1YY8 - chains A and B; structure by X-ray diffraction, 2.00 A resolution.

Chain A:
Name: Cetuximab Fab Light chain
From: Mus musculus, Homo sapiens
Notes: antibody fragment or engineered binder
Amino-acid sequence (213 residues; numbered 1 to 213; the number before each row is that of its first residue):
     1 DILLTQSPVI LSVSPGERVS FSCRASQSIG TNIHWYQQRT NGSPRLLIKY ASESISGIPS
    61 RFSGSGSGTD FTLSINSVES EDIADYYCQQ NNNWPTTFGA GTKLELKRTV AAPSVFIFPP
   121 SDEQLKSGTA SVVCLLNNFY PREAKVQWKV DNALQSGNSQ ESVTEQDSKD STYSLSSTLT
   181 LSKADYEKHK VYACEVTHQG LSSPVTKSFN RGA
Disulfide bonds: C23-C88, C134-C194

Chain B:
Name: Cetuximab Fab Heavy chain
From: Mus musculus, Homo sapiens
Notes: antibody fragment or engineered binder
Amino-acid sequence (221 residues; row label = number of the first residue in the row):
     1 QVQLKQSGPG LVQPSQSLSI TCTVSGFSLT NYGVHWVRQS PGKGLEWLGV IWSGGNTDYN
    61 TPFTSRLSIN KDNSKSQVFF KMNSLQSNDT AIYYCARALT YYDYEFAYWG QGTLVTVSAA
   121 STKGPSVFPL APSSKSTSGG TAALGCLVKD YFPEPVTVSW NSGALTSGVH TFPAVLQSSG
   181 LYSLSSVVTV PSSSLGTQTY ICNVNHKPSN TKVDKRVEPK S
Disulfide bonds: C22-C95, C146-C202

Chain A / chain B interface:
Residue-residue contacts (67; chain A residue first):
  H34(A) - E105(B)
  Y36(A) - Y104(B)
  Y36(A) - E105(B)
  Y36(A) - F106(B)  hydrogen bond (side chain-backbone)
  Y36(A) - W109(B)  hydrophobic
  Q38(A) - Q39(B)  hydrogen bond
  Q38(A) - Y94(B)  hydrogen bond
  G42(A) - Y94(B)
  S43(A) - Y94(B)
  S43(A) - W109(B)
  S43(A) - G110(B)  hydrogen bond (side chain-backbone)
  S43(A) - Q111(B)
  P44(A) - W109(B)
  L46(A) - F106(B)
  L46(A) - A107(B)  hydrophobic
  K49(A) - L99(B)
  Y50(A) - D103(B)  hydrogen bond
  Y87(A) - Q39(B)  hydrogen bond
  Y87(A) - K43(B)  hydrogen bond (side chain-backbone)
  Y87(A) - L45(B)  hydrophobic
  Q89(A) - Y104(B)  hydrogen bond (side chain-backbone)
  Q89(A) - F106(B)
  N91(A) - Y104(B)
  W94(A) - W47(B)
  W94(A) - Y59(B)
  W94(A) - N60(B)
  W94(A) - T61(B)
  P95(A) - N60(B)
  T96(A) - W47(B)
  F98(A) - L45(B)
  F116(A) - S136(B)
  F116(A) - S138(B)
  F116(A) - T141(B)
  F116(A) - A143(B)  hydrophobic
  F118(A) - L130(B)
  F118(A) - A131(B)
  F118(A) - A143(B)
  S121(A) - F128(B)
  S121(A) - P129(B)
  D122(A) - K220(B)  salt bridge
  E123(A) - V127(B)
  E123(A) - F128(B)
  E123(A) - K215(B)  salt bridge
  Q124(A) - F128(B)
  Q124(A) - K149(B)
  S131(A) - L147(B)
  S131(A) - K149(B)
  V133(A) - L130(B)  hydrophobic
  L135(A) - A143(B)  hydrophobic
  L135(A) - F172(B)  hydrophobic
  N137(A) - H170(B)
  N137(A) - T189(B)
  N138(A) - H170(B)  hydrogen bond
  Q160(A) - V175(B)
  Q160(A) - L176(B)  hydrogen bond (side chain-backbone)
  Q160(A) - Q177(B)
  E161(A) - V175(B)
  S162(A) - F172(B)
  S162(A) - P173(B)  hydrogen bond (side chain-backbone)
  V163(A) - P173(B)
  T164(A) - F172(B)
  S174(A) - H170(B)  hydrogen bond
  S174(A) - F172(B)
  L175(A) - F172(B)
  S176(A) - F172(B)
  S176(A) - S185(B)  hydrogen bond
  F209(A) - K135(B)
Other interface residues (no listed pair), chain A (41 interface residues in all): G99, S114, P119, D167, S208
Other interface residues (no listed pair), chain B (46 interface residues in all): G44, E46, P132, A142, L144, T171, V187

Overview:
41 residues of chain A and 46 residues of chain B are in contact; the contacts include 13 hydrogen bonds and 2
salt bridges. Among the polar pairs are D122(A)-K220(B), E123(A)-K215(B) and Y36(A)-F106(B).
Here chain A is Cetuximab Fab Light chain and chain B is Cetuximab Fab Heavy chain, both from Mus musculus,
Homo sapiens. Entry 1YY8 (Crystal structure of the Fab fragment from the monoclonal antibody
cetuximab/Erbitux/IMC-C225) was determined by X-ray diffraction.
